PDB entry 8UCO | electron microscopy, 3.25 A resolution | chains a and h of the 10 polymer chains in the assembly

== Chain a ==
Name: Cytochrome c oxidase subunit 1
Organism: Komagataella pastoris
UniProtKB: F2R0K8 (F2R0K8_KOMPC); residues 1-535 here = UniProt positions 1-535
Sequence (535 residues; numbered 1 to 535; the number before each row is that of its first residue):
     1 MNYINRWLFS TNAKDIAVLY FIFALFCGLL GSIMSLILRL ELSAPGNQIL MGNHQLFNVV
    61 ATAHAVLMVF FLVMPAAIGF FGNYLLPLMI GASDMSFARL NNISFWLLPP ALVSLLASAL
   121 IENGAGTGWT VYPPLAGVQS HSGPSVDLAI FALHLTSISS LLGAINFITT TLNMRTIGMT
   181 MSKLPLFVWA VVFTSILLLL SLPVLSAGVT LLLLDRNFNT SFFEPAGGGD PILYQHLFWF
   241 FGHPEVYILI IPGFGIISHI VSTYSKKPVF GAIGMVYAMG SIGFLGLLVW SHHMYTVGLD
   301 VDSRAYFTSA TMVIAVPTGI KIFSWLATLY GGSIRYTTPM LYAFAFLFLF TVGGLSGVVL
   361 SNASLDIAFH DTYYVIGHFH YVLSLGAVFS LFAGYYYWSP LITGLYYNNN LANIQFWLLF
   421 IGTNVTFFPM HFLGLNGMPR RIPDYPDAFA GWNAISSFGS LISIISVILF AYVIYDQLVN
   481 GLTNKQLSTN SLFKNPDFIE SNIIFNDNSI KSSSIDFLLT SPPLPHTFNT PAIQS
Sequence notes: conflict Ile-4 (Met in F2R0K8), Ile-16 (Met in F2R0K8), Ile-22 (Met in F2R0K8), 34 further conflict positions vs the reference (F2R0K8) not listed
Metal / ion sites: Cu ion: His-243, His-293; heme a Fe near His-380 (its only coordinating residue here)
Ligand contacts:
  - heme a (HEA), molecule 1: Phe-21, Leu-25, Ser-35, Leu-38, Arg-39, Phe-57, Ala-61, His-64, Ala-65, Met-68, Val-69, Leu-72, Gly-128, Trp-129, Tyr-373, Ile-376, Phe-379, His-380, Leu-383, Ser-384, Val-388, Leu-391, Phe-392, Tyr-395, Thr-426, Phe-427, Met-430, Arg-440, Arg-441, Ser-463, Val-467
  - heme a (HEA), molecule 2: Trp-129, Thr-130, Trp-239, His-243, Val-246, Tyr-247, Ile-250, His-292, His-293, Ile-314, Ala-315, Thr-318, Gly-319, Ile-322, Phe-323, Phe-350, Thr-351, Gly-354, Leu-355, Gly-357, Val-358, Leu-360, Ser-361, Asp-366, His-370, Val-375, His-378, Phe-379, Val-382, Leu-383, Arg-440
  - phosphatidylethanolamine (PTY), molecule 1: Ser-96, Phe-97, Ala-98, Arg-99, Leu-100, Ile-103, Leu-107, Ile-158
  - phosphatidylethanolamine (PTY), molecule 2: Phe-270, Phe-323, Ala-327, Tyr-330
  - phosphatidylethanolamine (PTY), molecule 3: Tyr-336, Leu-341, Phe-344, Trp-417, Phe-420
  - phosphatidylethanolamine (PTY), molecule 4: Phe-432, Leu-435, Trp-452

== Chain h ==
Name: Cytochrome c oxidase subunit 8
Organism: Komagataella pastoris
UniProtKB: F2QRE4 (F2QRE4_KOMPC); numbering as in UniProt (aligned over 27-74)
Sequence (48 residues; row label = number of the first residue in the row):
    27 DVGPYSNLPF KVKNRRVPYA VPHFLFFAIG MGIPFFACYV QLKRSGSI

== Interface between chain a and chain h ==
Residue-residue contacts - 51 pairs, chain a then chain h:
  Tyr-3(a) with Pro-35(h), hydrogen bond (side chain-backbone)
  Arg-6(a) with Ser-32(h), hydrogen bond (side chain-backbone)
  Trp-7(a) with Leu-34(h); Pro-35(h)
  Val-18(a) with Pro-35(h)
  Ile-22(a) with Pro-35(h), hydrophobic; Phe-52(h)
  Phe-26(a) with Phe-52(h), hydrophobic; Gly-56(h)
  Leu-29(a) with Phe-53(h), hydrophobic; Met-57(h), hydrophobic
  Leu-30(a) with Gly-56(h); Ile-59(h), hydrophobic; Pro-60(h)
  Ile-33(a) with Met-57(h); Pro-60(h), hydrophobic
  Met-34(a) with Pro-60(h), hydrophobic
  Ile-37(a) with Pro-60(h); Phe-61(h), hydrophobic
  Met-51(a) with Leu-68(h), hydrophobic; Ser-73(h); Ile-74(h), hydrophobic
  Asn-53(a) with Ser-71(h)
  Leu-56(a) with Cys-64(h); Gln-67(h); Leu-68(h), hydrophobic
  Ala-119(a) with Gln-67(h), hydrogen bond (backbone-side chain)
  Leu-120(a) with Ala-63(h), hydrophobic; Gln-67(h); Arg-70(h), hydrogen bond (backbone-side chain)
  Glu-122(a) with Gln-67(h), hydrogen bond (backbone-side chain); Arg-70(h)
  Asn-123(a) with Gln-67(h)
  Ile-402(a) with Asn-33(h), hydrogen bond (backbone-side chain)
  Thr-403(a) with Pro-30(h)
  Leu-405(a) with Tyr-31(h), hydrophobic
  Ala-471(a) with His-49(h), hydrogen bond (backbone-side chain); Phe-53(h), hydrophobic
  Ile-474(a) with His-49(h)
  Tyr-475(a) with Tyr-45(h), hydrophobic; Ala-46(h); His-49(h)
  Leu-478(a) with Tyr-31(h), hydrogen bond (backbone-side chain); Leu-34(h), hydrophobic; Phe-36(h), hydrophobic; Tyr-45(h)
  Pro-522(a) with Gly-29(h); Pro-30(h), hydrophobic; Asn-33(h)
  Leu-524(a) with Val-28(h), hydrophobic
  Pro-525(a) with Val-28(h)
Interface residues without a listed pair, chain a (35 interface residues in all): Val-60, Leu-116, Ile-121, Gly-404, Val-467, Ile-468, Val-479
Interface residues without a listed pair, chain h (30 interface residues in all): Val-38, Ile-55, Val-66

== Summary ==
35 residues of chain a and 30 residues of chain h are in contact, with 8 hydrogen bonds. Polar pairs include
Tyr-3(a)/Pro-35(h), Arg-6(a)/Ser-32(h) and Ala-119(a)/Gln-67(h). Chain a binds heme a and 4 copies of
phosphatidylethanolamine. His-243(a) and His-293(a) form the Cu ion site.
Chain a is Cytochrome c oxidase subunit 1 and chain h is Cytochrome c oxidase subunit 8, both from
Komagataella pastoris; the structure, CryoEM structure of Komagataella pastoris Cytochrome c oxidase (9
subunits) in complex with human VMAT2 and ..., was determined by electron microscopy.
